5XPT - chains A and B; structure by X-ray diffraction, 2.10 A resolution.

# Chain A
Molecule: Mitotic spindle assembly checkpoint protein MAD2B
Source organism: Homo sapiens
UniProt: Q9UI95 (MD2L2_HUMAN); numbering as in UniProt (aligned over 1-211)
Chain sequence (227 residues; each row starts with the number of its first residue; numbers below 1 keep their minus sign (Met-15 is residue -15)):
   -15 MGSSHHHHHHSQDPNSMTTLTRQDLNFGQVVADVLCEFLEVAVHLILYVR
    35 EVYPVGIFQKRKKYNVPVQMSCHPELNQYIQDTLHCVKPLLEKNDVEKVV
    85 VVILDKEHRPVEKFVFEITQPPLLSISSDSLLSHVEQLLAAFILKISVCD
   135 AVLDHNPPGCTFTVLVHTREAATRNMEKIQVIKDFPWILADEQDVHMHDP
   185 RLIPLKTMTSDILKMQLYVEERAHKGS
Unresolved in the structure: -15 to 5, 156-162, 210-211
Construct notes: expression tag (-15 to 0); engineered mutation Ala124 (Arg in Q9UI95)
Curated features (UniProtKB/Swiss-Prot):
  - natural variant: Val85 (V85E: In FANCV)
  - mutagenesis: Tyr63 (Y63A: Alters interaction with REV3L. Loss of interaction with REV3L; when associated with A-171), Trp171 (W171A: Alters interaction with REV3L and REV1. Loss of interaction with REV3L; when associated with A-63. No effect on interaction with REV1; when associated with A-124), Leu186 (L186A: Significantly prevents interaction with REV1; no effect on interaction with REV3L), Gln200 (Q200A: Significantly prevents interaction with REV1; no effect on interaction with REV3L), Tyr202 (Y202A: Significantly prevents interaction with REV1; no effect on interaction with REV3L)
What the authors report for this chain:
  - mutagenesis - Y63A, Y63A/W171A, W171A: abolished localization to mitotic chromosomes
  - mutagenesis - Y63A/W171A, W171A: decreased binding to Chromosome alignment-maintaining phosphoprotein 1 (chain B)

# Chain B
Molecule: Chromosome alignment-maintaining phosphoprotein 1
Source organism: Homo sapiens
UniProt: Q96JM3 (CHAP1_HUMAN); numbering as in UniProt (aligned over 325-344)
Chain sequence (21 residues; numbered 324 to 344; the number before each row is that of its first residue):
   324 MSNPSASSGPWKPAKPAPSVS
Unresolved in the structure: 324-330, 344
Construct notes: expression tag (324)
Curated features (UniProtKB/Swiss-Prot):
  - modified residue: Ser344 (Phosphoserine)
What the authors report for this chain:
  - mutagenesis - W334A/P341A, W334A/K335A/P341A: abolished binding to Mitotic spindle assembly checkpoint protein MAD2B (chain A)

# How chain A and chain B interact
Residue-residue contacts (42; chain A residue first):
  Tyr37(A) with Ala340(B); Pro341(B), hydrogen bond (side chain-backbone); Val343(B), hydrophobic
  Pro38(A) with Val343(B)
  His57(A) with Val343(B)
  Glu59(A) with Pro341(B)
  Leu60(A) with Pro341(B), hydrophobic
  Tyr63(A) with Pro336(B); Lys338(B); Pro339(B); Ala340(B); Pro341(B)
  Thr67(A) with Pro336(B)
  Phe146(A) with Ala340(B), hydrophobic
  Thr147(A) with Pro336(B)
  Val148(A) with Trp334(B); Lys335(B); Pro336(B)
  Leu149(A) with Trp334(B); Lys335(B)
  Val150(A) with Pro333(B); Trp334(B), hydrogen bond (backbone-backbone)
  His151(A) with Ser331(B); Pro333(B)
  Thr152(A) with Ser331(B), hydrogen bond (backbone-backbone)
  Asp168(A) with Lys338(B)
  Phe169(A) with Pro336(B), hydrophobic; Lys338(B)
  Pro170(A) with Pro336(B); Ala337(B), hydrogen bond (backbone-backbone)
  Trp171(A) with Trp334(B); Lys335(B); Pro336(B)
  Ile172(A) with Trp334(B); Lys335(B), hydrogen bond (backbone-backbone); Ala337(B), hydrophobic
  Leu173(A) with Gly332(B); Pro333(B); Trp334(B), hydrophobic
  Ala174(A) with Pro333(B), hydrogen bond (backbone-backbone)
  Asp175(A) with Lys335(B), salt bridge
  Asp178(A) with Lys335(B), salt bridge
Also at the interface, not in a pair above, chain A (27 interface residues in all): Ile41, Thr145, Ile163, Val179
Also at the interface, not in a pair above, chain B (13 interface residues in all): Ser342
The authors on this interface:
  - residue pairs: Tyr37(A)-Pro341(B) (hydrogen bond), Glu59(A)-Pro341(B), Leu60(A)-Pro341(B), Tyr63(A)-Pro336(B), Tyr63(A)-Ala340(B) (hydrophobic contact), Phe146(A)-Ala340(B) (water-mediated contact), His151(A)-Pro333(B) (pi stacking), Phe169(A)-Pro336(B), Trp171(A)-Pro336(B) (pi stacking), Leu173(A)-Trp334(B) (hydrophobic contact), Asp178(A)-Lys335(B) (salt bridge)
  - interface residues, chain A: Glu59(A), Leu60(A)
  - hot spots on chain A (mutagenesis) - Y63A: decreased binding to Chromosome alignment-maintaining phosphoprotein 1 (chain B)
  - hot spots on chain B (mutagenesis) - W334A/K335A: decreased binding to Mitotic spindle assembly checkpoint protein MAD2B (chain A)

# Summary
27 residues of chain A face 13 of chain B across their interface; the contacts include 6 hydrogen bonds and 2
salt bridges. Polar contacts include Asp175(A)-Lys335(B), Asp178(A)-Lys335(B) and Tyr37(A)-Pro341(B). The
authors report a hydrogen bond between Tyr37(A) and Pro341(B); contacts between Glu59(A) and Pro341(B),
Leu60(A) and Pro341(B) and Tyr63(A) and Pro336(B) among others; hydrophobic contacts between Tyr63(A) and
Ala340(B) and Leu173(A) and Trp334(B). The paper reports that Y63A, Y63A/W171A and W171A of chain A abolish
localization to mitotic chromosomes; interface residues Glu59(A) and Leu60(A); 6 substitutions were tested in
all.
Here chain A is Mitotic spindle assembly checkpoint protein MAD2B and chain B is Chromosome
alignment-maintaining phosphoprotein 1, both from Homo sapiens. Entry 5XPT (Crystal structure of MAD2L2/REV7
in complex with a CAMP fragment in a tetragonal crystal) was determined by X-ray diffraction, deposited
together with 5XPU.
